Entry 7PP4 (electron microscopy, 3.84 A resolution); this record covers chains c and d of the 6 polymer chains in the assembly.

Chain c:
Molecule: DNA-directed RNA polymerase subunit beta
From: Mycobacterium tuberculosis (strain ATCC 25618 / H37Rv)
Notes: EC 2.7.7.6; engineered mutation(s): L2E3G4C5 -> V
UniProtKB: P9WGY9 (RPOB_MYCTU); residue numbers follow UniProt; this construct covers 6-1178
Amino-acid sequence (1174 residues; row label = number of the first residue in the row):
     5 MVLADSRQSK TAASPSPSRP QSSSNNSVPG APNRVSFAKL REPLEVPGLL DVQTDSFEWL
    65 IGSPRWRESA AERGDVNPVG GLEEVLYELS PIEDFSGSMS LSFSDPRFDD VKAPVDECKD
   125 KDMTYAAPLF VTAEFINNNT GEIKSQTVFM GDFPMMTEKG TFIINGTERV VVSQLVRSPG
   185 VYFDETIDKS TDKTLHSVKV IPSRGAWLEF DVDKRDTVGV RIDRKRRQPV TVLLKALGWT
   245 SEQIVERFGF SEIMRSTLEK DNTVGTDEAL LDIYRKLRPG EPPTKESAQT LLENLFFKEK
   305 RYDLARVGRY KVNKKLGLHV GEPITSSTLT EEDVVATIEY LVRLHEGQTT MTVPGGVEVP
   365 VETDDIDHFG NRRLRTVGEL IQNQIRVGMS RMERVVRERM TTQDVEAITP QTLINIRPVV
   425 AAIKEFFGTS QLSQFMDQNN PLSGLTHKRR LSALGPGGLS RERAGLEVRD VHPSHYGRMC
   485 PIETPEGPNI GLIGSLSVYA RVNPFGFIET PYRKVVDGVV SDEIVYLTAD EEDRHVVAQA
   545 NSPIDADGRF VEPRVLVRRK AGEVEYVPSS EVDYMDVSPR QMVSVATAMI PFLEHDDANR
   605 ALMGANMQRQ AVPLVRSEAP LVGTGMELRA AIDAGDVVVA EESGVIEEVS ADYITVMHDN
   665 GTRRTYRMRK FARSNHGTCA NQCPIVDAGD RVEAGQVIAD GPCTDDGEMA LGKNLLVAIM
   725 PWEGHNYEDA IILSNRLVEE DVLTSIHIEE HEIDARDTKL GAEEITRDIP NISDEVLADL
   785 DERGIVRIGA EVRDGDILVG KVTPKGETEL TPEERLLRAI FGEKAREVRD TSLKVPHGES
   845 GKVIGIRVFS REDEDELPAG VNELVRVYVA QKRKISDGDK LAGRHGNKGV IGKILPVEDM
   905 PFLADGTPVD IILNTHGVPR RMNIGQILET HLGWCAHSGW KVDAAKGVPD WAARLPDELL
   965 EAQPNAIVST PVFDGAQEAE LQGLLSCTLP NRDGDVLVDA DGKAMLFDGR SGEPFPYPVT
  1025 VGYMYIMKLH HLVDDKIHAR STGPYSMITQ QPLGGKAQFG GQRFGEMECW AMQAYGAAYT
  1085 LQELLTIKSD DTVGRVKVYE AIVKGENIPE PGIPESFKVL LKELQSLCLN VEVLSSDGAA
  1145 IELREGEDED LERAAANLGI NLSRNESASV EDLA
Unresolved in the structure: 5-28, 1141-1178
Differences from the reference sequence: initiating methionine (5); conflict Val-6 (Ile in P9WGY9)
What the authors report for this chain:
  - conformationally variable residues (domain motion): Pro-808 to Val-832

Chain d:
Molecule: DNA-directed RNA polymerase subunit beta'
From: Mycobacterium tuberculosis (strain ATCC 25618 / H37Rv)
Notes: EC 2.7.7.6
UniProtKB: P9WGY7 (RPOC_MYCTU); residue numbers follow UniProt; this construct covers 1-1316
Amino-acid sequence (1322 residues; each row starts with the number of its first residue):
     1 MLDVNFFDEL RIGLATAEDI RQWSYGEVKK PETINYRTLK PEKDGLFCEK IFGPTRDWEC
    61 YCGKYKRVRF KGIICERCGV EVTRAKVRRE RMGHIELAAP VTHIWYFKGV PSRLGYLLDL
   121 APKDLEKIIY FAAYVITSVD EEMRHNELST LEAEMAVERK AVEDQRDGEL EARAQKLEAD
   181 LAELEAEGAK ADARRKVRDG GEREMRQIRD RAQRELDRLE DIWSTFTKLA PKQLIVDENL
   241 YRELVDRYGE YFTGAMGAES IQKLIENFDI DAEAESLRDV IRNGKGQKKL RALKRLKVVA
   301 AFQQSGNSPM GMVLDAVPVI PPELRPMVQL DGGRFATSDL NDLYRRVINR NNRLKRLIDL
   361 GAPEIIVNNE KRMLQESVDA LFDNGRRGRP VTGPGNRPLK SLSDLLKGKQ GRFRQNLLGK
   421 RVDYSGRSVI VVGPQLKLHQ CGLPKLMALE LFKPFVMKRL VDLNHAQNIK SAKRMVERQR
   481 PQVWDVLEEV IAEHPVLLNR APTLHRLGIQ AFEPMLVEGK AIQLHPLVCE AFNADFDGDQ
   541 MAVHLPLSAE AQAEARILML SSNNILSPAS GRPLAMPRLD MVTGLYYLTT EVPGDTGEYQ
   601 PASGDHPETG VYSSPAEAIM AADRGVLSVR AKIKVRLTQL RPPVEIEAEL FGHSGWQPGD
   661 AWMAETTLGR VMFNELLPLG YPFVNKQMHK KVQAAIINDL AERYPMIVVA QTVDKLKDAG
   721 FYWATRSGVT VSMADVLVPP RKKEILDHYE ERADKVEKQF QRGALNHDER NEALVEIWKE
   781 ATDEVGQALR EHYPDDNPII TIVDSGATGN FTQTRTLAGM KGLVTNPKGE FIPRPVKSSF
   841 REGLTVLEYF INTHGARKGL ADTALRTADS GYLTRRLVDV SQDVIVREHD CQTERGIVVE
   901 LAERAPDGTL IRDPYIETSA YARTLGTDAV DEAGNVIVER GQDLGDPEID ALLAAGITQV
   961 KVRSVLTCAT STGVCATCYG RSMATGKLVD IGEAVGIVAA QSIGEPGTQL TMRTFHQGGV
  1021 GEDITGGLPR VQELFEARVP RGKAPIADVT GRVRLEDGER FYKITIVPDD GGEEVVYDKI
  1081 SKRQRLRVFK HEDGSERVLS DGDHVEVGQQ LMEGSADPHE VLRVQGPREV QIHLVREVQE
  1141 VYRAQGVSIH DKHIEVIVRQ MLRRVTIIDS GSTEFLPGSL IDRAEFEAEN RRVVAEGGEP
  1201 AAGRPVLMGI TKASLATDSW LSAASFQETT RVLTDAAINC RSDKLNGLKE NVIIGKLIPA
  1261 GTGINRYRNI AVQPTEEARA AAYTIPSYED QYYSPDFGAA TGAAVPLDDY GYSDYRHHHH
  1321 HH
Unresolved in the structure: 1-3, 1013-1023, 1284-1322
Differences from the reference sequence: expression tag (1317-1322)
Ion coordination: Zn2+ site 1: Cys-60, Cys-62, Cys-75, Cys-78; Mg2+: Asp-535, Asp-537, Asp-539; Zn2+ site 2: Cys-891, Cys-968, Cys-975, Cys-978
What the authors report for this chain:
  - conformationally variable residues (domain motion): Lys-123

Interface between chain c and chain d:
Residue-residue contacts (245):
  Arg-473(c) / Arg-857(d)
  Asp-474(c) / Pro-827(d)
  Val-475(c) / Phe-850(d)  hydrophobic
  Val-475(c) / His-854(d)
  Val-475(c) / Arg-857(d)
  His-476(c) / Phe-850(d)
  Tyr-480(c) / Val-846(d)  hydrophobic
  Pro-485(c) / Phe-850(d)  hydrophobic
  Pro-485(c) / Thr-853(d)
  Pro-485(c) / Arg-857(d)  hydrogen bond (backbone-side chain)
  Ile-486(c) / Tyr-849(d)  hydrophobic
  Ile-486(c) / Thr-853(d)
  Ile-494(c) / Leu-860(d)  hydrophobic
  Gln-543(c) / Val-846(d)
  Gln-543(c) / Leu-847(d)
  Val-568(c) / Arg-834(d)  hydrogen bond (backbone-side chain)
  Met-586(c) / Val-846(d)  hydrophobic
  Leu-597(c) / Tyr-849(d)
  Glu-598(c) / Gly-843(d)
  Glu-598(c) / Leu-844(d)  hydrogen bond (backbone-backbone)
  His-599(c) / Phe-840(d)  hydrogen bond (side chain-backbone)
  His-599(c) / Arg-841(d)
  His-599(c) / Glu-842(d)
  His-599(c) / Gly-843(d)
  Asp-600(c) / Phe-840(d)
  Asp-600(c) / Tyr-849(d)
  Asp-601(c) / Phe-840(d)
  Asp-601(c) / Tyr-849(d)  hydrogen bond (backbone-side chain)
  Asp-601(c) / Asn-852(d)
  Ala-602(c) / Tyr-849(d)  hydrogen bond (backbone-side chain)
  Ala-602(c) / Ala-856(d)  hydrophobic
  Ala-605(c) / Tyr-849(d)
  Ile-723(c) / Thr-730(d)
  Ile-723(c) / Val-731(d)  hydrophobic
  Pro-725(c) / Asp-580(d)
  Pro-725(c) / Thr-725(d)  hydrogen bond (backbone-side chain)
  Pro-725(c) / Val-729(d)
  Trp-726(c) / Thr-725(d)
  Glu-727(c) / Pro-434(d)
  Glu-727(c) / Thr-725(d)  hydrogen bond (backbone-side chain)
  Gly-728(c) / Val-432(d)
  Gly-728(c) / Phe-721(d)
  His-729(c) / Pro-434(d)
  Tyr-731(c) / Val-432(d)
  Tyr-731(c) / Arg-578(d)  hydrogen bond
  Tyr-731(c) / Leu-579(d)  hydrophobic
  Tyr-731(c) / Asp-580(d)
  Glu-732(c) / Cys-529(d)  hydrogen bond
  Glu-732(c) / Ala-534(d)
  Glu-732(c) / Asp-535(d)
  Glu-732(c) / Phe-536(d)
  Glu-732(c) / Arg-578(d)  salt bridge
  Asp-733(c) / Asp-537(d)
  Lys-763(c) / Leu-330(d)
  Lys-763(c) / Asp-331(d)  hydrogen bond (side chain-backbone)
  Lys-763(c) / Gly-332(d)
  Lys-763(c) / Gly-333(d)
  Asp-881(c) / Val-431(d)
  Asp-881(c) / Ala-521(d)
  Lys-884(c) / Asp-537(d)  hydrogen bond (side chain-backbone)
  Lys-884(c) / Gly-538(d)
  Val-894(c) / Val-431(d)  hydrophobic
  Val-894(c) / Phe-536(d)
  Val-894(c) / Asp-537(d)
  Val-894(c) / Gly-538(d)
  Ile-895(c) / Val-431(d)
  Thr-919(c) / Val-729(d)
  Thr-919(c) / Thr-730(d)
  Thr-919(c) / Val-731(d)
  His-920(c) / Asp-580(d)  salt bridge
  His-920(c) / Thr-583(d)  hydrogen bond
  Pro-923(c) / Ile-799(d)  hydrophobic
  Pro-923(c) / Gln-813(d)
  Arg-924(c) / Thr-808(d)  hydrogen bond
  Arg-924(c) / Gln-813(d)
  Met-926(c) / Thr-816(d)
  Met-926(c) / Phe-840(d)  hydrophobic
  Ile-928(c) / Val-736(d)  hydrophobic
  Ile-928(c) / Leu-817(d)  hydrophobic
  Ile-931(c) / Val-731(d)  hydrophobic
  Leu-932(c) / Met-733(d)  hydrophobic
  His-935(c) / Ser-732(d)
  His-935(c) / Met-733(d)
  Phe-977(c) / Val-846(d)  hydrophobic
  Glu-982(c) / Arg-841(d)
  Glu-982(c) / Glu-842(d)
  Leu-985(c) / Met-733(d)  hydrophobic
  Gln-986(c) / Met-733(d)
  Leu-989(c) / Met-733(d)  hydrophobic
  Asp-1005(c) / Ser-732(d)  hydrogen bond (backbone-side chain)
  Asp-1005(c) / Ala-734(d)
  Lys-1007(c) / Ser-732(d)
  Lys-1007(c) / Asp-735(d)  salt bridge
  Asp-1012(c) / Arg-726(d)  salt bridge
  Tyr-1021(c) / Arg-630(d)
  Tyr-1021(c) / Arg-726(d)
  Tyr-1021(c) / Gly-728(d)
  Val-1023(c) / Thr-730(d)
  Thr-1024(c) / Val-731(d)  hydrogen bond (side chain-backbone)
  Thr-1024(c) / Ser-732(d)
  Val-1037(c) / Lys-520(d)
  Asp-1038(c) / Lys-520(d)
  Lys-1040(c) / Arg-427(d)
  Lys-1040(c) / Gln-540(d)
  Ile-1041(c) / Arg-427(d)
  Ile-1041(c) / Met-447(d)  hydrophobic
  Ile-1041(c) / Lys-520(d)
  His-1042(c) / Gly-426(d)
  His-1042(c) / Arg-427(d)  hydrogen bond (backbone-backbone)
  Ala-1043(c) / Ser-425(d)
  Arg-1044(c) / Asp-423(d)  salt bridge
  Arg-1044(c) / Tyr-424(d)  hydrogen bond (backbone-backbone)
  Arg-1044(c) / Ser-425(d)  hydrogen bond (backbone-backbone)
  Ser-1045(c) / Asp-423(d)
  Ser-1045(c) / Tyr-424(d)
  Ser-1045(c) / Glu-450(d)  hydrogen bond (side chain-backbone)
  Ser-1045(c) / Lys-453(d)
  Thr-1046(c) / Tyr-424(d)
  Tyr-1049(c) / Asp-423(d)  hydrogen bond
  Ile-1052(c) / Arg-89(d)
  Gln-1054(c) / Arg-89(d)
  Gln-1055(c) / Lys-420(d)
  Gln-1055(c) / Arg-421(d)
  Pro-1056(c) / Arg-421(d)
  Pro-1056(c) / Asp-423(d)
  Leu-1057(c) / Arg-421(d)
  Gly-1058(c) / Arg-421(d)
  Phe-1063(c) / Glu-450(d)
  Gly-1065(c) / Arg-421(d)  hydrogen bond (backbone-side chain)
  Gly-1065(c) / Val-422(d)
  Gln-1066(c) / Arg-421(d)
  Gln-1066(c) / Val-422(d)  hydrogen bond (backbone-backbone)
  Gln-1066(c) / Ser-425(d)
  Gln-1066(c) / Gly-426(d)
  Gln-1066(c) / Arg-427(d)
  Arg-1067(c) / Leu-418(d)  hydrogen bond (side chain-backbone)
  Arg-1067(c) / Gly-419(d)  hydrogen bond (side chain-backbone)
  Arg-1067(c) / Lys-420(d)
  Arg-1067(c) / Arg-421(d)
  Phe-1068(c) / Leu-418(d)
  Phe-1068(c) / Gly-419(d)
  Phe-1068(c) / Lys-420(d)  hydrogen bond (backbone-backbone)
  Glu-1070(c) / Arg-414(d)  salt bridge
  Glu-1070(c) / Leu-417(d)
  Glu-1070(c) / Leu-418(d)
  Glu-1070(c) / Arg-875(d)  salt bridge
  Met-1071(c) / Thr-503(d)
  Glu-1072(c) / Asn-499(d)  hydrogen bond
  Glu-1072(c) / Thr-503(d)
  Glu-1072(c) / Ile-509(d)
  Trp-1074(c) / Val-878(d)
  Trp-1074(c) / Ile-997(d)
  Trp-1074(c) / Gln-1001(d)
  Ala-1075(c) / Ile-509(d)  hydrophobic
  Met-1076(c) / Met-559(d)  hydrophobic
  Gln-1077(c) / Gln-882(d)
  Gln-1077(c) / Leu-1248(d)
  Ala-1078(c) / Ile-997(d)  hydrophobic
  Tyr-1079(c) / Arg-506(d)  hydrogen bond (side chain-backbone)
  Tyr-1079(c) / Leu-507(d)
  Tyr-1079(c) / Ile-509(d)  hydrogen bond (side chain-backbone)
  Tyr-1079(c) / Leu-558(d)
  Tyr-1079(c) / Asn-564(d)
  Gly-1080(c) / Gly-1261(d)
  Gly-1080(c) / Thr-1262(d)  hydrogen bond (backbone-backbone)
  Ala-1081(c) / Glu-554(d)
  Ala-1081(c) / Ile-1258(d)
  Ala-1082(c) / Ile-1258(d)  hydrophobic
  Ala-1082(c) / Thr-1262(d)  hydrogen bond (backbone-side chain)
  Tyr-1083(c) / Glu-550(d)
  Tyr-1083(c) / Leu-1257(d)  hydrophobic
  Tyr-1083(c) / Thr-1262(d)
  Tyr-1083(c) / Arg-1268(d)
  Thr-1084(c) / Ala-551(d)
  Thr-1084(c) / Glu-554(d)
  Gln-1086(c) / Leu-1257(d)
  Glu-1087(c) / Leu-547(d)
  Glu-1087(c) / Ser-548(d)  hydrogen bond
  Glu-1087(c) / Ala-551(d)
  Leu-1088(c) / Val-422(d)
  Leu-1089(c) / Lys-420(d)
  Leu-1089(c) / Val-1252(d)  hydrophobic
  Thr-1090(c) / Gly-1255(d)
  Lys-1092(c) / Asp-423(d)
  Lys-1092(c) / Tyr-424(d)
  Lys-1092(c) / Leu-545(d)  hydrogen bond (side chain-backbone)
  Lys-1092(c) / Leu-547(d)
  Ser-1093(c) / Lys-420(d)
  Ser-1093(c) / Arg-421(d)  hydrogen bond (side chain-backbone)
  Asp-1094(c) / Lys-420(d)  salt bridge
  Tyr-1103(c) / Met-457(d)
  Tyr-1103(c) / Lys-473(d)
  Ile-1106(c) / Pro-454(d)  hydrophobic
  Ile-1106(c) / Phe-455(d)  hydrophobic
  Ile-1106(c) / Lys-458(d)
  Val-1107(c) / Lys-458(d)
  Lys-1108(c) / Lys-458(d)
  Ile-1117(c) / Val-4(d)
  Ile-1117(c) / Phe-7(d)  hydrophobic
  Pro-1118(c) / Ile-1254(d)
  Glu-1119(c) / Lys-86(d)  salt bridge
  Ser-1120(c) / Asn-416(d)  hydrogen bond
  Ser-1120(c) / Lys-420(d)
  Phe-1121(c) / Ile-1254(d)  hydrophobic
  Lys-1122(c) / Lys-86(d)
  Lys-1122(c) / Glu-90(d)
  Val-1123(c) / Arg-89(d)
  Val-1123(c) / Leu-324(d)  hydrophobic
  Val-1123(c) / Arg-412(d)
  Leu-1124(c) / Arg-412(d)
  Leu-1124(c) / Phe-413(d)  hydrophobic
  Lys-1126(c) / Glu-90(d)
  Glu-1127(c) / Leu-402(d)
  Glu-1127(c) / Leu-405(d)
  Glu-1127(c) / Leu-406(d)
  Leu-1128(c) / Leu-406(d)  hydrophobic
  Gln-1129(c) / Trp-23(d)
  Gln-1129(c) / Pro-318(d)
  Ser-1130(c) / Pro-318(d)
  Ser-1130(c) / Ile-320(d)
  Ser-1130(c) / Leu-402(d)
  Leu-1131(c) / His-103(d)
  Leu-1131(c) / Trp-105(d)  hydrophobic
  Leu-1131(c) / Leu-402(d)  hydrophobic
  Cys-1132(c) / Ala-15(d)  hydrogen bond (backbone-backbone)
  Cys-1132(c) / Leu-314(d)  hydrophobic
  Cys-1132(c) / Phe-382(d)  hydrophobic
  Leu-1133(c) / Gly-13(d)
  Leu-1133(c) / Trp-105(d)  hydrophobic
  Asn-1134(c) / Arg-11(d)
  Asn-1134(c) / Ile-12(d)
  Asn-1134(c) / Gly-13(d)  hydrogen bond (backbone-backbone)
  Asn-1134(c) / Trp-23(d)
  Val-1135(c) / Arg-11(d)
  Glu-1136(c) / Leu-10(d)
  Glu-1136(c) / Arg-11(d)  salt bridge
  Val-1137(c) / Phe-7(d)  hydrophobic
  Val-1137(c) / Glu-9(d)
  Val-1137(c) / Leu-10(d)
  Leu-1138(c) / Asp-8(d)
  Leu-1138(c) / Glu-9(d)
  Leu-1138(c) / Arg-11(d)
  Ser-1139(c) / Phe-6(d)
  Ser-1139(c) / Asp-8(d)
  Ser-1140(c) / Asp-8(d)
Interface residues without a listed pair, chain c (144 interface residues in all): Leu-470, Pro-477, His-479, Thr-488, Gly-495, Asn-545, Gly-566, Pro-583, Asn-603, Ala-734, Thr-812, Gly-882, Gly-896, Gln-981, Ser-1015, Phe-1019, Pro-1020, Pro-1022, Gly-1069, Leu-1085, Gly-1109, Ile-1112
Interface residues without a listed pair, chain d (161 interface residues in all): Asn-5, Leu-14, Thr-38, Met-92, Tyr-344, Ser-428, Val-429, Pro-444, Leu-451, Ile-469, Leu-497, Pro-502, His-505, Gln-510, Pro-526, His-544, Tyr-587, Ala-724, Ser-727, Ile-802, Ile-832, Thr-845, Lys-858, Ala-861, Asp-879, Ala-994, Val-998, Ala-1237, Ser-1242, Ala-1260, Gly-1263

Summary:
Chain c and chain d form an interface of 144 and 161 residues respectively; the contacts include 37 hydrogen
bonds and 10 salt bridges. Among the polar pairs are Glu-732(c)/Arg-578(d), His-920(c)/Asp-580(d) and
Lys-1007(c)/Asp-735(d). Cys-60(d), Cys-62(d), Cys-75(d) and Cys-78(d) coordinate Zn2+ site 1. From the paper:
conformational variability at Pro-808(c) and Lys-123(d).
Here chain c is DNA-directed RNA polymerase subunit beta and chain d is DNA-directed RNA polymerase subunit
beta', both from Mycobacterium tuberculosis (strain ATCC 25618 / H37Rv). Entry 7PP4 (Cryo-EM structure of
Mycobacterium tuberculosis RNA polymerase holoenzyme comprising sigma factor SigB) was determined by electron
microscopy (same publication as 7Z8Q, 7ZF2, 7Q4U and 7Q59).
